Entry 8SSA (electron microscopy, 3.88 A resolution); this record covers chains A and F of the 6 polymer chains in the assembly.

== Chain A ==
Name: Glutamate receptor 2, Voltage-dependent calcium channel gamma-5 subunit chimera
Organism: Rattus norvegicus
Reference sequence: chimeric construct of P19491, Q8VHW8: residues 10-826 from P19491 (GRIA2_RAT), isoform P19491-2 positions 25-841 (UniProt number = residue number + 15); residues 832-1035 from Q8VHW8 positions 4-207 (UniProt number = residue number - 828)
Amino-acid sequence (1026 residues; numbered 10 to 1035; the number before each row is that of its first residue):
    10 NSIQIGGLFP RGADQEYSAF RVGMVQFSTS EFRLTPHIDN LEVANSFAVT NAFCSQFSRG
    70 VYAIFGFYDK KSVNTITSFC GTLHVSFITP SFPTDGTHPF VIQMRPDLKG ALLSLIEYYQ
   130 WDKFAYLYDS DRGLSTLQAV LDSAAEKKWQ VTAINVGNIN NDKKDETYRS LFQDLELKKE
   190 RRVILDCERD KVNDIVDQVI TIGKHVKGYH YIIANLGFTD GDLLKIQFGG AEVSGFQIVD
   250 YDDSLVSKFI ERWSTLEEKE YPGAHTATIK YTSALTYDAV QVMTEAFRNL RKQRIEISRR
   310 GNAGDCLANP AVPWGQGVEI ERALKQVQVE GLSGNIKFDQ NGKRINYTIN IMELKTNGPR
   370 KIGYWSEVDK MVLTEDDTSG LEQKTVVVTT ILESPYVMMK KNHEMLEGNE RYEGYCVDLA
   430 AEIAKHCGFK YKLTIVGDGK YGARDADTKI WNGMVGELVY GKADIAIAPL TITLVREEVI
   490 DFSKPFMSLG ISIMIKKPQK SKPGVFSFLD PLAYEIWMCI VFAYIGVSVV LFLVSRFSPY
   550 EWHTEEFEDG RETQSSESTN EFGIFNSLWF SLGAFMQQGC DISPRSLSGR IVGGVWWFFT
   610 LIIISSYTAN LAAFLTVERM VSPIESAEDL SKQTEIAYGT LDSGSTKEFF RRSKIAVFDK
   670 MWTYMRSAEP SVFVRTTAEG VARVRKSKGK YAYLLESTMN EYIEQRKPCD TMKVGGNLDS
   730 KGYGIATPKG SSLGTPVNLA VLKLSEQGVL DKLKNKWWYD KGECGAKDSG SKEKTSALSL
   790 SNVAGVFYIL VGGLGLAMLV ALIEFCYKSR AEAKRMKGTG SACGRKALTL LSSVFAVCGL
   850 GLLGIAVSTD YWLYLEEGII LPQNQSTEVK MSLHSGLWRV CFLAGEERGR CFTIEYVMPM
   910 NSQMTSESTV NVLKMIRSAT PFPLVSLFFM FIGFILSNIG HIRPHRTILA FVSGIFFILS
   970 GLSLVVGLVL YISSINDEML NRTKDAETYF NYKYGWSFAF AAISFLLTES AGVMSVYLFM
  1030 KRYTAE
Disordered / not traced: 549-568, 823-830, 908-915, 952-955
Disulfides: Cys63-Cys315, Cys718-Cys773, Cys890-Cys900
Sequence notes: conflict Glu241 (Asn256 in P19491), Leu382 (Val397 in P19491), Glu384 (Gly405 in P19491), Asp385 (Asn406 in P19491), Gln392 (Asn413 in P19491), Ser754 (Asn775 in P19491), Val758 (Leu779 in P19491); linker (827-831)
Ligand contacts:
  - glutamic acid (GLU): Tyr450, Pro478, Leu479, Thr480, Arg485, Leu650, Gly653, Ser654, Thr655, Glu705, Met708, Tyr732
  - spermidine (SPD): Gln586, Gln587, Gly588
Curated features (UniProtKB/Swiss-Prot):
  - glycosylation: Asn355 (N-linked (GlcNAc...) asparagine)
From the paper describing this entry:
  - conformationally variable residues (domain motion): Ser635, Ser741

== Chain F ==
Name: Protein cornichon homolog 2
Organism: Homo sapiens
Reference sequence: Q6PI25 (CNIH2_HUMAN); residues 1-160 here = UniProt positions 1-160
Amino-acid sequence (160 residues; row label = number of the first residue in the row):
     1 MAFTFAAFCY MLTLVLCASL IFFVIWHIIA FDELRTDFKN PIDQGNPARA RERLKNIERI
    61 CCLLRKLVVP EYSIHGLFCL MFLCAAEWVT LGLNIPLLFY HLWRYFHRPA DGSEVMYDAV
   121 SIMNADILNY CQKESWCKLA FYLLSFFYYL YSMVYTLVSF
Disordered / not traced: 1, 38-55, 160

== Chain A / chain F interface ==
Pairs across the interface - 10 pairs, chain A then chain F:
  Leu789(A) with Phe3(F), hydrophobic
  Phe796(A) with Phe8(F), hydrophobic
  Tyr797(A) with Phe3(F); Met11(F), hydrophobic; Leu157(F)
  Val800(A) with Phe8(F), hydrophobic; Val15(F), hydrophobic
  Leu803(A) with Val15(F), hydrophobic
  Met807(A) with Val15(F)
  Phe814(A) with Trp26(F), hydrophobic
Interface residues without a listed pair, chain A (8 interface residues in all): Leu811
Interface residues without a listed pair, chain F (7 interface residues in all): Phe22

== Overview ==
The interface between chain A and chain F involves 8 residues on one side and 7 on the other. Bound to chain
A: glutamic acid and spermidine. From the paper: conformational variability at Ser635(A) and Ser741(A).
Here chain A is Glutamate receptor 2, Voltage-dependent calcium channel gamma-5 subunit chimera (Rattus
norvegicus) and chain F is Protein cornichon homolog 2 (Homo sapiens). Entry 8SSA (Structure of AMPA receptor
GluA2 complex with auxiliary subunits TARP gamma-5 and cornichon-2 bound to glutamate ...) was determined by
electron microscopy (same publication as 8SS2, 8SS3, 8SS4, 8SS6, 8SS7 and 8SSB).
